PDB entry 8J3S | X-ray diffraction, 3.09 A resolution | chains A and E

== Chain A ==
Name: Assemblin
Organism: Human betaherpesvirus 5
Notes: EC 3.4.21.97
UniProtKB: A0A0G2TMR2 (A0A0G2TMR2_HCMV); residue numbers follow UniProt; this construct covers 1-256
Sequence (263 residues; row label = number of the first residue in the row; numbers below 1 keep their minus sign (Met-6 is residue -6)):
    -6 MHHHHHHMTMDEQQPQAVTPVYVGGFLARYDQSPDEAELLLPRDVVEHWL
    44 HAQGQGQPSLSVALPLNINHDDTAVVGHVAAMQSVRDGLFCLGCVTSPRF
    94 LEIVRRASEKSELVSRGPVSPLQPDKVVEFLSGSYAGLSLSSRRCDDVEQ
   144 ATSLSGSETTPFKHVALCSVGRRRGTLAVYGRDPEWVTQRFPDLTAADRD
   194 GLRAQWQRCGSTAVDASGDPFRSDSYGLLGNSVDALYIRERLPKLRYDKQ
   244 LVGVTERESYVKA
Disordered / not traced: -6 to 11, 46-54, 138-152, 250
Construct notes: initiating methionine (-6); expression tag (-5 to 0); engineered mutation Gln143 (Ala in A0A0G2TMR2)

== Chain E ==
Name: Phe-ile-thr-gly-his-tyr-trp-val-arg-phe-leu-pro-cys-gly
Sequence (13 residues; row label = number of the first residue in the row):
     1 FITGHYWVRFLPX
Modified residues: CCS (carboxymethylated cysteine) at position 13
Glycans and other covalent adducts: covalent link Phe1-CCS_13

== How chain A and chain E interact ==
Pairs across the interface - 35 pairs, chain A then chain E:
  Leu32(A) - Thr3(E)
  Asn62(A) - His5(E)  hydrogen bond
  Asn62(A) - Val8(E)
  His63(A) - Thr3(E)
  His63(A) - His5(E)
  His63(A) - Val8(E)
  Ser132(A) - Thr3(E)
  Ser132(A) - Gly4(E)  hydrogen bond (side chain-backbone)
  Ser132(A) - His5(E)  hydrogen bond (side chain-backbone)
  Leu133(A) - Ile2(E)
  Leu133(A) - Thr3(E)
  Leu133(A) - Gly4(E)  hydrogen bond (backbone-backbone)
  Ser134(A) - Phe1(E)
  Ser134(A) - Ile2(E)
  Ser134(A) - Leu11(E)
  Ser135(A) - Phe1(E)
  Ser135(A) - Ile2(E)  hydrogen bond (backbone-backbone)
  Arg136(A) - Phe1(E)
  Arg137(A) - CCS_13(E)
  Pro154(A) - Phe1(E)
  Lys156(A) - Phe1(E)
  His157(A) - Leu11(E)
  Cys161(A) - His5(E)
  Val163(A) - Tyr6(E)
  Gly164(A) - Gly4(E)
  Gly164(A) - Tyr6(E)  hydrogen bond (backbone-side chain)
  Arg165(A) - Gly4(E)  hydrogen bond (backbone-backbone)
  Arg165(A) - His5(E)  hydrogen bond (side chain-backbone)
  Arg165(A) - Tyr6(E)
  Arg165(A) - Arg9(E)
  Arg167(A) - Tyr6(E)  hydrogen bond
  Asp227(A) - Trp7(E)  hydrogen bond (backbone-side chain)
  Ile231(A) - Tyr6(E)  hydrophobic
  Ile231(A) - Trp7(E)
  Lys237(A) - Tyr6(E)
Also at the interface, not in a pair above, chain A (25 interface residues in all): Leu131, Thr153, Arg166, Ala228, Tyr230

== Overview ==
25 residues of chain A face 11 of chain E across their interface, with 10 hydrogen bonds. Polar contacts
include Asn62(A)-His5(E), Ser132(A)-Gly4(E) and Ser132(A)-His5(E).
Chain A is Assemblin (Human betaherpesvirus 5) and chain E is
Phe-ile-thr-gly-his-tyr-trp-val-arg-phe-leu-pro-cys-gly; the structure, Complex structure of human
cytomegalovirus protease and a macrocyclic peptide ligand, was determined by X-ray diffraction.
